PDB entry 4L62 | X-ray diffraction, 2.90 A resolution | chains A and Q of the 6 polymer chains in the assembly

[Chain A]
Molecule: Transcriptional regulator
From: Pseudomonas aeruginosa
Reference sequence: Q9I1S1 (Q9I1S1_PSEAE); residue numbers follow UniProt; this construct covers 4-193
Sequence (190 residues; numbered 4 to 193; the number before each row is that of its first residue):
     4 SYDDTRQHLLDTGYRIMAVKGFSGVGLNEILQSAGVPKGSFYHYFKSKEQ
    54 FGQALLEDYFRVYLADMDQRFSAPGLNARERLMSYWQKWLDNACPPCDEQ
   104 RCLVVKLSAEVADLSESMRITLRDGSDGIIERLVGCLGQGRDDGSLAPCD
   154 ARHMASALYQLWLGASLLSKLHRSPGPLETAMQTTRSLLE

[Chain Q]
Molecule: 25-nt DNA strand
Sequence (25 nucleotides; row label = number of the first residue in the row):
     1 GTTTCTAGACGACTGGTCTAATTCA

[Interface between chain A and chain Q]
Pairs across the interface (11):
  Val28(A) with DG16(Q), phosphate contact
  Gly29(A) with DG16(Q), phosphate contact
  Leu30(A) with DG16(Q), hydrogen bond to the phosphate
  Asn31(A) with DG15(Q), phosphate contact
  Lys41(A) with DG16(Q), hydrogen bond to the base
  Tyr45(A) with DG16(Q), sugar contact; DT17(Q), hydrogen bond to the phosphate; DC18(Q), base contact
  Ser50(A) with DT17(Q), phosphate contact
  Lys51(A) with DG16(Q), salt bridge to the phosphate; DT17(Q), hydrogen bond to the phosphate
Also at the interface, not in a pair above, chain A (9 interface residues in all): Gly42

[Overview]
The interface between chain A and chain Q involves 9 residues on one side and 4 on the other, with 4 hydrogen
bonds and 1 salt bridge. Polar contacts include Lys41(A)-DG16(Q), Leu30(A)-DG16(Q) and Tyr45(A)-DT17(Q).
Chain A is Transcriptional regulator (Pseudomonas aeruginosa) and chain Q is a 25-nt DNA strand; the
structure, Crystal Structure of Pseudomonas aeruginosa transcriptional regulator PA2196 bound to its operator
DNA, was determined by X-ray diffraction.
